PDB entry 8AIK | X-ray diffraction, 1.95 A resolution | chain A

# Chain A
Molecule: Beta-lactamase family protein
Source organism: Lactiplantibacillus plantarum
Notes: EC 3.4.16.4
Reference sequence: A0A0P7JVD2 (A0A0P7JVD2_LACPN); residues 34-397 here correspond to UniProt positions 28-391 (UniProt number = residue number - 6)
Sequence (374 residues; numbered 32 to 405; the number before each row is that of its first residue):
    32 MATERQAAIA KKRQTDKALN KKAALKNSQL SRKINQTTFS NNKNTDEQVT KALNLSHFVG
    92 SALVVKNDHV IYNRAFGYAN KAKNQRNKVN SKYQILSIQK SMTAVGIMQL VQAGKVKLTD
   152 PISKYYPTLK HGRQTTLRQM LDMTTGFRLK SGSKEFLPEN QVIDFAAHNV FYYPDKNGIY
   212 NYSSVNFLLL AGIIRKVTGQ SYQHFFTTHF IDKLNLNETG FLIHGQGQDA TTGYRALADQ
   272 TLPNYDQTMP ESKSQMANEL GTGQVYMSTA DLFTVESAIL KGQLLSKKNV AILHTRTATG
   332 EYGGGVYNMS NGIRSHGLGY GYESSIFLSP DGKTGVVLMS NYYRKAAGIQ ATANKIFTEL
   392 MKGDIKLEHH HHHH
Unresolved in the structure: 32-74, 395-405
Sequence notes: initiating methionine (32); expression tag (33, 398-405)
What the authors report for this chain:
  - contacts within the chain: Ser128-Lys131 (hydrogen bond), Ser128-Tyr213 (hydrogen bond)
  - binding site for l(+)-tartaric acid: Ser128, Tyr213, Tyr338, Arg345, His347, Gly348, Leu349
  - specificity-determining residues: Tyr338
  - catalytic residues: Lys131 (proposed by the authors, not directly observed)

# In short
From the paper: the catalytic residue Lys131; a binding site for l(+)-tartaric acid at Ser128, Tyr213 and
Tyr338 among others.
Chain A is Beta-lactamase family protein (Lactiplantibacillus plantarum); the structure, Crystal structure of
DltE from L. plantarum, tartare bound form, was determined by X-ray diffraction (same publication as 8AGR and
8AJI).
